4HI0 - chains A and F of the 6 polymer chains in the assembly; structure by X-ray diffraction, 2.35 A resolution.

Chain A:
Molecule: Urease accessory protein UreF
Organism: Helicobacter pylori
UniProt: Q09065 (UREF_HELPY); numbering as in UniProt (aligned over 1-254)
Amino-acid sequence (254 residues; numbered 1 to 254; the number before each row is that of its first residue):
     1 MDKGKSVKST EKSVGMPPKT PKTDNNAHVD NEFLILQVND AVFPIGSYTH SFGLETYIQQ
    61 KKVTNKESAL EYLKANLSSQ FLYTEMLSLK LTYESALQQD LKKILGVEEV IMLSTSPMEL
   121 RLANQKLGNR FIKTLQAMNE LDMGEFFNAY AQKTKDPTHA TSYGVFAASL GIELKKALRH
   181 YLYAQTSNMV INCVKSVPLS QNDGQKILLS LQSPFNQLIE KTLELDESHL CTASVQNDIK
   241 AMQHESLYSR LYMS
Not modelled in the structure: 1-27
Reported in the primary citation:
  - self-association interface (contacts with another copy of this molecule); pairs are residue here / residue on that copy: Arg179-Glu32, Tyr183-Asp40 (hydrogen bond)
  - mutagenesis - R179A/Y183D: abolished binding to Urease accessory protein UreG (chain F)
  - mutagenesis - R179A/Y183D: unchanged binding to Urease accessory protein UreH
  - mutagenesis - R179A/Y183D (less than 10%): decreased catalytic activity on urease

Chain F:
Molecule: Urease accessory protein UreG
Organism: Helicobacter pylori
UniProt: Q09066 (UREG_HELPY); residues 1-199 here = UniProt positions 1-199
Amino-acid sequence (199 residues; each row starts with the number of its first residue):
     1 MVKIGVCGPV GSGKTALIEA LTRHMSKDYD MAVITNDIYT KEDAEFMCKN SVMPRERIIG
    61 VETGGCPHTA IREDASMNLE AVEEMHGRFP NLELLLIESG GDNLSATFNP ELADFTIFVI
   121 DVAEGDKIPR KGGPGITRSD LLVINKIDLA PYVGADLKVM ERDSKKMRGE KPFIFTNIRA
   181 KEGLDDVIAW IKRNALLED
Not modelled in the structure: 197-199
Ligand contacts:
  - GDP (guanosine-5'-diphosphate), molecule 1: Pro9, Val10, Gly11, Ser12, Gly13, Lys14, Thr15, Ala16, Asp37, Glu98, Asn145, Lys146, Asp148, Leu149, Thr176, Asn177, Ile178, Arg179
  - GDP, molecule 2: Ala123, Glu124, Gly125, Val153
UniProt features mapped onto this chain:
  - binding site (GTP): Gly8 to Thr15
  - mutagenesis: Lys14 (K14A: No urease activity, no effect on hydrogenase activity. Normal amounts of apourease and UreG protein are produced)
Reported in the primary citation:
  - mutagenesis - C66A, H68A: decreased binding to nickel
  - binding site for GDP: Asn145, Lys146, Asp148, Ile178, Arg179

Interface between chain A and chain F:
Contacting residue pairs (22):
  Val194(A) - Glu73(F)
  Val194(A) - Asn109(F)
  Lys195(A) - Arg72(F)
  Lys195(A) - Glu73(F)
  Lys195(A) - Thr107(F)
  Ser196(A) - Arg138(F)
  Val197(A) - Arg138(F)  hydrogen bond (backbone-side chain)
  Pro198(A) - Pro110(F)
  Leu199(A) - Asn109(F)  hydrogen bond (backbone-side chain)
  Leu199(A) - Pro110(F)
  Ser200(A) - Asn109(F)
  Ser200(A) - Pro110(F)
  Ser200(A) - Glu111(F)  hydrogen bond
  Gln201(A) - Glu73(F)
  Gln201(A) - Leu79(F)
  Gln201(A) - Asn109(F)
  Asn202(A) - Glu111(F)  hydrogen bond
  Tyr248(A) - Arg130(F)  hydrogen bond (side chain-backbone)
  Tyr248(A) - Met167(F)
  Ser249(A) - Lys131(F)  hydrogen bond (side chain-backbone)
  Ser249(A) - Gly132(F)  hydrogen bond (side chain-backbone)
  Leu251(A) - Ser105(F)
Also at the interface, not in a pair above, chain A (13 interface residues in all): Ile191
Also at the interface, not in a pair above, chain F (16 interface residues in all): Phe108, Gly133, Pro134

In short:
The interface between chain A and chain F involves 13 residues on one side and 16 on the other, with 7
hydrogen bonds. Among the polar pairs are Val197(A)-Arg138(F), Leu199(A)-Asn109(F) and Ser200(A)-Glu111(F).
From the paper: a binding site for GDP at Asn145(F), Lys146(F) and Asp148(F) among others; C66A and H68A of
chain F reduce binding to nickel.
Chain A is Urease accessory protein UreF and chain F is Urease accessory protein UreG, both from Helicobacter
pylori; the structure, Crystal Structure of Helicobacter pylori Urease Accessory Protein UreF/H/G complex, was
determined by X-ray diffraction.
